PDB entry 3QC5 | X-ray diffraction, 1.40 A resolution | chain X

[Chain X]
Protein: Platelet binding protein GspB
Organism: Streptococcus gordonii
UniProt: Q939N5 (Q939N5_STRGN); residues 245-604 here = UniProt positions 245-604
Chain sequence (360 residues; numbered 245 to 604; the number before each row is that of its first residue):
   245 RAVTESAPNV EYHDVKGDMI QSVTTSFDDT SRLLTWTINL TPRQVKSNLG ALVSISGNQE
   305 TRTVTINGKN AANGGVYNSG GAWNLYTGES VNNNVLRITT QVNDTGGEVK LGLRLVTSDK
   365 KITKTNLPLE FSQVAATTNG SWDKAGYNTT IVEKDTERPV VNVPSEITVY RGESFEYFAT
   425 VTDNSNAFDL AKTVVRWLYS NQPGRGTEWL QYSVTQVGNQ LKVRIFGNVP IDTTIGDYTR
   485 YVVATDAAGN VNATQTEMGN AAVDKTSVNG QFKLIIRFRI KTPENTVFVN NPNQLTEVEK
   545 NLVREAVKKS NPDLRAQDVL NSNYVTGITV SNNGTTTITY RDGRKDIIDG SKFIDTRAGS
Unresolved in the structure: 245, 319-325
Differences from the reference sequence: engineered mutation Ser444 (Asn in Q939N5)
Bound ions: K+: Asp399, Glu401, Asp427, Asn428, Asp490; Na+ near Phe432 (its only coordinating residue here)
Residues lining bound ligands: nitrogen molecule (HDZ): Trp441, Gly448, Arg449, Tyr482, Arg484
Swiss-Prot annotation at these positions:
  - site (Important for interaction with host glycoprotein and virulence): Tyr443, Arg484, Tyr485
  - mutagenesis: Tyr443 (Y443F: Strongly reduced interaction with GP1BA carbohydrate chains), Arg484 (R484E: Strongly reduced interaction with GP1BA carbohydrate chains. Strongly reduced platelet binding), Tyr485 (Y485F: Strongly reduced interaction with GP1BA carbohydrate chains)
From the paper describing this entry:
  - conformationally variable residues (domain motion): Lys398 to Thr400
  - mutagenesis - R484E: decreased binding to biotinylated sialyl-T antigen
  - mutagenesis - R484E: decreased binding to human platelets

[Overview]
Ligands of chain X: nitrogen molecule. Asp399, Glu401, Asp427, Asn428 and Asp490 coordinate K+. From UniProt:
3 mutagenesis sites. From the paper: R484E reduces binding to biotinylated sialyl-T antigen; conformational
variability at Lys398.
Chain X is Platelet binding protein GspB (Streptococcus gordonii); the structure, GspB, was determined by
X-ray diffraction, deposited together with 5IUC and 3QC6.
